PDB entry 9B1D | electron microscopy, 3.30 A resolution | chains B and F of the 12 polymer chains in the assembly

# Chain B
Name: Vacuolar protein sorting-associated protein 72
From: Saccharomyces cerevisiae W303
UniProtKB: Q03388 (VPS72_YEAST); numbering as in UniProt (aligned over 1-795)
Sequence (795 residues; row label = number of the first residue in the row):
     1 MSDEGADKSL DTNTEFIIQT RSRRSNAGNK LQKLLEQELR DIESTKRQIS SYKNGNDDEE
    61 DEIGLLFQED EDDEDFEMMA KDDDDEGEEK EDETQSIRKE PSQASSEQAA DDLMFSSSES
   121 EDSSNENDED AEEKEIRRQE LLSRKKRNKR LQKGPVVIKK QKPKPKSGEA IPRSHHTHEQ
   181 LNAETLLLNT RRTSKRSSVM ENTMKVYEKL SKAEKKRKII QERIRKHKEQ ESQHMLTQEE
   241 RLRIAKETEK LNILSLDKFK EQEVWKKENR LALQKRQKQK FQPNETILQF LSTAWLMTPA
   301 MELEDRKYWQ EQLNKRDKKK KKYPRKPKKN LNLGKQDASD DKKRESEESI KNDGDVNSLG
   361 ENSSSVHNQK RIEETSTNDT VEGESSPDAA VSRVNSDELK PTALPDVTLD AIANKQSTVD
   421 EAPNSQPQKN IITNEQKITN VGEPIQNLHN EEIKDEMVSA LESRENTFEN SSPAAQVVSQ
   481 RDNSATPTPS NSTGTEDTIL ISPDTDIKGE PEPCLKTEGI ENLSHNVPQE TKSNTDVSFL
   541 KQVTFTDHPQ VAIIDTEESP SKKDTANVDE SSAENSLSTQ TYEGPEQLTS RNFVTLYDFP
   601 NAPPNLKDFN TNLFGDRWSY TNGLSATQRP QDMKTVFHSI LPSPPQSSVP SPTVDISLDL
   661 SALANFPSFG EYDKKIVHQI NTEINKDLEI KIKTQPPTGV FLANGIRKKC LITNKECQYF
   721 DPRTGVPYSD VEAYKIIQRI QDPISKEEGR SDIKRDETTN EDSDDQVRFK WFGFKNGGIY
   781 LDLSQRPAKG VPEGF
Disordered / not traced: 1-234, 317-584, 616-632, 643-656, 672-795
UniProt features mapped onto this chain:
  - modified residue: S425 (Phosphoserine)

# Chain F
Name: RuvB-like protein 2
From: Saccharomyces cerevisiae W303
Notes: EC 3.6.4.12
UniProtKB: Q12464 (RUVB2_YEAST); numbering as in UniProt (aligned over 1-471)
Sequence (471 residues; each row starts with the number of its first residue):
     1 MSIQTSDPNE TSDLKSLSLI AAHSHITGLG LDENLQPRPT SEGMVGQLQA RRAAGVILKM
    61 VQNGTIAGRA VLVAGPPSTG KTALAMGVSQ SLGKDVPFTA IAGSEIFSLE LSKTEALTQA
   121 FRKSIGIKIK EETELIEGEV VEIQIDRSIT GGHKQGKLTI KTTDMETIYE LGNKMIDGLT
   181 KEKVLAGDVI SIDKASGKIT KLGRSFARSR DYDAMGADTR FVQCPEGELQ KRKTVVHTVS
   241 LHEIDVINSR TQGFLALFTG DTGEIRSEVR DQINTKVAEW KEEGKAEIVP GVLFIDEVHM
   301 LDIECFSFIN RALEDEFAPI VMMATNRGVS KTRGTNYKSP HGLPLDLLDR SIIITTKSYN
   361 EQEIKTILSI RAQEEEVELS SDALDLLTKT GVETSLRYSS NLISVAQQIA MKRKNNTVEV
   421 EDVKRAYLLF LDSARSVKYV QENESQYIDD QGNVQISIAK SADPDAMDTT E
Disordered / not traced: 1-16, 460-471
Ion coordination: Mg2+: T82 (together with ADP)
Ligand contacts:
  - ADP (adenosine-5'-diphosphate): A22, H23, H25, I26, G43, M44, V45, Q47, P76, P77, S78, T79, G80, K81, T82, A83, Y359, I367, L396, R397
  - ATP-gamma-S (AGS; phosphothiophosphoric acid-adenylate ester): E314, D346, R350
UniProt features mapped onto this chain:
  - binding site (ATP): G75 to T82
  - mutagenesis: G75 (G75A: Lethal), G80 (G80A: Growth defect at 37 degrees Celsius), K81 (K81A: Defect in snoRNA accumulation. Growth defect at 37 degrees Celsius; K81E: Lethal; K81R: Growth defect at 37 degrees Celsius), D296 (D296N: Lethal), E297 (E297G: Lethal)

# Interface between chain B and chain F
Contacting residue pairs (43; chain B residue first):
  F281(B) - H153(F)
  F281(B) - Q155(F)
  Q282(B) - H153(F)  hydrogen bond
  E285(B) - S148(F)
  T286(B) - S148(F)
  T286(B) - I149(F)
  I287(B) - D146(F)
  I287(B) - R147(F)
  L288(B) - I145(F)
  L288(B) - D146(F)
  L288(B) - R147(F)  hydrogen bond (backbone-backbone)
  Q289(B) - Q144(F)  hydrogen bond
  Q289(B) - I145(F)
  Q289(B) - D146(F)
  F290(B) - I143(F)
  F290(B) - Q144(F)
  F290(B) - I145(F)  hydrogen bond (backbone-backbone)
  L291(B) - I143(F)
  L291(B) - Q144(F)
  S292(B) - V141(F)
  S292(B) - E142(F)
  S292(B) - I143(F)  hydrogen bond (backbone-backbone)
  S292(B) - A186(F)  hydrogen bond (side chain-backbone)
  T293(B) - V141(F)
  T293(B) - E142(F)  hydrogen bond
  T293(B) - A186(F)
  A294(B) - V141(F)
  A294(B) - F206(F)  hydrophobic
  E586(B) - R210(F)  salt bridge
  L588(B) - F206(F)
  T589(B) - F206(F)
  T589(B) - A207(F)
  T589(B) - S209(F)
  S590(B) - A186(F)
  S590(B) - G187(F)
  S590(B) - R204(F)
  S590(B) - F206(F)
  S590(B) - A207(F)  hydrogen bond (backbone-backbone)
  S590(B) - R208(F)
  S590(B) - S209(F)  hydrogen bond (backbone-side chain)
  R591(B) - S209(F)  hydrogen bond (backbone-side chain)
  N592(B) - L185(F)
  Y597(B) - D146(F)  hydrogen bond
Other interface residues (no listed pair), chain B (21 interface residues in all): L596, N612

# In short
Chain B and chain F form an interface of 21 and 20 residues respectively, with 11 hydrogen bonds and 1 salt
bridge. Polar contacts include E586(B)-R210(F), Q282(B)-H153(F) and Q289(B)-Q144(F). Bound to chain F:
ATP-gamma-S and ADP.
Chain B is Vacuolar protein sorting-associated protein 72 and chain F is RuvB-like protein 2, both from
Saccharomyces cerevisiae W303; the structure, Cryo-EM structure of native SWR1 bound to DNA (composite
structure), was determined by electron microscopy, deposited together with 9B1E.
